PDB entry 7X8R | electron microscopy, 2.61 A resolution | chains B and R of the 5 polymer chains in the assembly

== Chain B ==
Molecule: Guanine nucleotide-binding protein G(I)/G(S)/G(T) subunit beta-1
Source organism: Rattus norvegicus
Reference sequence: P54311 (GBB1_RAT); residues 2-340 here = UniProt positions 2-340
Amino-acid sequence (345 residues; each row starts with the number of its first residue; numbers below 1 keep their minus sign (Met-4 is residue -4)):
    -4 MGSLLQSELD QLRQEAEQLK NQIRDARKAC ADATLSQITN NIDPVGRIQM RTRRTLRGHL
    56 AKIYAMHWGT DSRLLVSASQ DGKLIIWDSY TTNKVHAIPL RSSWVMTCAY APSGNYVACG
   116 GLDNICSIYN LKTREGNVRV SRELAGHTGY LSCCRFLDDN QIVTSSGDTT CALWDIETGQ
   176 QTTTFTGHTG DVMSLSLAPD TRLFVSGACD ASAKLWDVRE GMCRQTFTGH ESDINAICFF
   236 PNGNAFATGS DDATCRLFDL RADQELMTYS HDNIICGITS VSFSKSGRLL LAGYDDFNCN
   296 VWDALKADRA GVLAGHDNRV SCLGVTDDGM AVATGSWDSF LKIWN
Disordered / not traced: -4 to 2
Differences from the reference sequence: initiating methionine (-4); expression tag (-3 to 1)
Curated features (UniProtKB/Swiss-Prot):
  - modified residue: Ser2 (N-acetylserine), His266 (Phosphohistidine)

== Chain R ==
Molecule: Glucagon-like peptide 1 receptor
Source organism: Homo sapiens
Reference sequence: P43220 (GLP1R_HUMAN); residues 24-463 here = UniProt positions 24-463
Amino-acid sequence (440 residues; numbered 24 to 463; the number before each row is that of its first residue):
    24 RPQGATVSLW ETVQKWREYR RQCQRSLTED PPPATDLFCN RTFDEYACWP DGEPGSFVNV
    84 SCPWYLPWAS SVPQGHVYRF CTAEGLWLQK DNSSLPWRDL SECEESKRGE RSSPEEQLLF
   144 LYIIYTVGYA LSFSALVIAS AILLGFRHLH CTRNYIHLNL FASFILRALS VFIKDAALKW
   204 MYSTAAQQHQ WDGLLSYQDS LSCRLVFLLM QYCVAANYYW LLVEGVYLYT LLAFSVFSEQ
   264 WIFRLYVSIG WGVPLLFVVP WGIVKYLYED EGCWTRNSNM NYWLIIRLPI LFAIGVNFLI
   324 FVRVICIVVS KLKANLMCKT DIKCRLAKST LTLIPLLGTH EVIFAFVMDE HARGTLRFIK
   384 LFTELSFTSF QGLMVAILYC FVNNEVQLEF RKSWERWRLE HLHIQRDSSM KPLKCPTSSL
   444 SSGATAGSSM YTATCQASCS
Disordered / not traced: 24-30, 55-136, 339-343, 370-377, 424-463
Differences from the reference sequence: variant Phe260 (Leu in P43220)
Disulfide bonds: Cys226-Cys296
Ligand contacts: BYI (2,4-bis(3-methoxy-4-thiophen-2-ylcarbonyloxy-phenyl)-1,3-bis[[4-[(2-methylpropan-2-yl)oxycarbonylamino]phenyl]carbonylamino]cyclobutane-1,3-dicarboxylic acid): Ser31, Trp33, Pro137, Gln140, Leu141, Leu144, Tyr148, Tyr152, Val194, Lys197, Ala200, Leu201, Cys226, Val229, Phe230, Met233, Cys296, Thr298, Arg299, Phe381, Leu388
Reported in the primary citation:
  - mutagenesis - W33S, L144A, V194A, K197A, R380A: decreased signaling in response to BYI
  - conformationally variable residues (helix shift, side-chain flip): Leu144, Lys197, Tyr205, Ser225, Arg380
  - binding site for BYI: Trp33, Lys197, Phe230
  - mutagenesis - W33S: decreased binding to BYI

== Chain B / chain R interface ==
Residue-residue contacts (6):
  Arg52(B) - Arg170(R)
  Ala309(B) - Arg419(R)
  Gly310(B) - Arg419(R)
  His311(B) - Arg419(R)  hydrogen bond (backbone-side chain)
  Asp312(B) - His171(R)  salt bridge
  Asp312(B) - Lys415(R)  salt bridge
Other interface residues (no listed pair), chain B (8 interface residues in all): Arg42, Asn293, Val307
Other interface residues (no listed pair), chain R (5 interface residues in all): Leu422

== In short ==
Chain B and chain R form an interface of 8 and 5 residues respectively; the contacts include 1 hydrogen bond
and 2 salt bridges. Polar contacts include Asp312(B)-His171(R), Asp312(B)-Lys415(R) and His311(B)-Arg419(R).
From the paper: a binding site for BYI at Trp33(R), Lys197(R) and Phe230(R); W33S, L144A and V194A of chain R,
among others, reduce signaling in response to BYI; 5 substitutions were tested in all.
Here chain B is Guanine nucleotide-binding protein G(I)/G(S)/G(T) subunit beta-1 (Rattus norvegicus) and chain
R is Glucagon-like peptide 1 receptor (Homo sapiens). Entry 7X8R (Cryo-EM structure of the Boc5-bound
hGLP-1R-Gs complex) was determined by electron microscopy together with 7X8S from the same study.
